PDB entry 8V9L | electron microscopy, 3.00 A resolution | chains A and O of the 59 polymer chains in the assembly

# Chain A
Molecule: 23S Ribosomal RNA
Source organism: Mycolicibacterium smegmatis MC2 155
Sequence (3164 nucleotides; row label = number of the first residue in the row; numbers below 1 keep their minus sign (U-2 is residue -2)):
    -2 UUGUAAGUGU UUAAGGGCGC AUGGUGGAUG CCUUGGCACU GGGAGCCGAU GAAGGACGUA
    58 GGAGGCUGCG AUAAGCCUCG GGGAGCUGUC AACCGAGCGU UGAUCCGAGG AUGUCCGAAU
   118 GGGGAAACCC GGCACGAGUG AUGUCGUGUC ACCAGGCGCU GAAUAUAUAG GCGUCUGGGG
   178 GGAACGCGGG GAAGUGAAAC AUCUCAGUAC CCGUAGGAAG AGAAAACAAA AUGUGAUUCC
   238 GUGAGUAGUG GCGAGCGAAA GCGGAGGAUG GCUAAACCGU AUGCAUGUGA UACCGGGUAG
   298 GGGUUGUGUG UGCGGGGUUG UGGGACCUAU CUUUCCGGCU CUACCUGGCU GGAGGGCAGU
   358 GAGAAAAUGU UGUGGUUAGC GGAAAUGGCU UGGGAUGGCC UGCCGUAGAC GGUGAGAGCC
   418 CGGUACGUGA AAACCCGACG UCUGUCUUGA UGGUGUUCCC GAGUAGCAGC GGGCCCGUGG
   478 AAUCUGCUGU GAAUCUGCCG GGACCACCCG GUAAGCCUGA AUACUUCCCA GUGACCGAUA
   538 GCGGAUUAGU ACCGUGAGGG AAUGGUGAAA AGUACCCCGG GAGGGGAGUG AAAGAGUACC
   598 UGAAACCGUG CGCUUACAAU CCGUCAGAGC CCUCGACGUG UCGUGGGGUG AUGGCGUGCC
   658 UUUUGAAGAA UGAGCCUGCG AGUCAGGGAC AUGUCGCGAG GUUAACCCGG GUGGGGUAGC
   718 CGCAGCGAAA GCGAGUCUGA AUAGGGCGUA UCCACACAAG AGUGUGUGGU GUAGUGGUGU
   778 GUUCUGGACC CGAAGCGGAG UGAUCUACCC AUGGCCAGGG UGAAGCGCGG GUAAGACCGC
   838 GUGGAGGCCC GAACCCACUU AGGUUGAAGA CUGAGGGGAU GAGCUGUGGG UAGGGGUGAA
   898 AGGCCAAUCA AACUCCGUGA UAGCUGGUUC UCCCCGAAAU GCAUUUAGGU GCAGCGUCGC
   958 AUGUUUCUUG CCGGAGGUAG AGCUACUGGA UGGCCGAUGG GCCCCACAGG GUUACUGACG
  1018 UCAGCCAAAC UCCGAAUGCC GGUAAGUCCA AGAGUGCGGC AGUGGGACGG CGGGGGAUAA
  1078 GCUCCGUGCG UCGAGAGGGA AACAGCCCAG AUCGCCGGCU AAGGCCCCUA AGCGUGUGCU
  1138 AAGUGGAAAA GGAUGUGCAG UCGCGAAGAC AACCAGGAGG UUGGCUUAGA AGCAGCCACC
  1198 CUUGAAAGAG UGCGUAAUAG CUCACUGGUC AAGUGAUUGU GCGCCGAUAA UGUAGCGGGG
  1258 CUCAAGCACA CCGCCGAAGC CGCGGCAGCC AACGUGUUGG CUGGGUAGGG GAGCGUCCUG
  1318 CAUCCGGUGA AGCCGCCGAG UGAUCGAGUG GUGGAGGGUG UGGGAGUGAG AAUGCAGGCA
  1378 UGAGUAGCGA UUAGGCAAGU GAGAACCUUG CCCGCCGAAA GACCAAGGGU UCCUGGGCCA
  1438 GGCCAGUCCG CCCAGGGUGA GUCGGGACCU AAGGCGAGGC CGACAGGCGU AGUCGAUGGA
  1498 CAACGGGUUG AUAUUCCCGU ACCCGUGUAU GUGCGUCCAU GAUGAAUCAG CGGUACUAAC
  1558 CAUCCAAAAC CACCGUGACC GCACCUUUCG GGGUGUGGCG UUGGUGGGGC UGCAUGGGAC
  1618 CUUCGUUGGU AGUAGUCAAG CGAUGGGGUG ACGCAGGAAG GUAGCCGUAC CGGUCAGUGG
  1678 UAAUACCGGG GUAAGCCUGU AGGGAGUCAG AUAGGUAAAU CCGUCUGGCA UAUAUCCUGA
  1738 GAGGUGAUGC AUAGCCGAGU GAGGCGAAUU CGGUGAUCCU AUGCUGCCGA GAAAAGCCUC
  1798 UAGCGAGGAC AUACACGGCC CGUACCCCAA ACCAACACAG GUGGUCAGGU AGAGAAUACU
  1858 AAGGCGUACG AGUGAACUAU GGUUAAGGAA CUCGGCAAAA UGCCCCCGUA ACUUCGGGAG
  1918 AAGGGGGACC CACAUGGCGU GUAAGCCUUU ACGGCCCAAG CGUGAGUGGG UGGCACAAAC
  1978 CAGUGAGAAG CGACUGUUUA CUAAAAACAC AGGUCCGUGC GAAGUCGCAA GACGAUGUAU
  2038 ACGGACUGAC GCCUGCCCGG UGCUGGAAGG UUAAGAGGAC CCGUUAACUC CCUUUGGGGG
  2098 UGAAGCGGAG AAUUUAAGCC CCAGUAAACG GCGGUGGUAA CUAUAACCAU CCUAAGGUAG
  2158 CGAAAUUCCU UGUCGGGUAA GUUCCGACCU GCACGAAUGG CGUAACGACU UCUCAACUGU
  2218 CUCAACCAUA GACUCGGCGA AAUUGCACUA CGAGUAAAGA UGCUCGUUAC GCGCGGCAGG
  2278 ACGAAAAGAC CCCGGGACCU UCACUACAAC UUGGUAUUGG UGCUCGAUAC GGUUUGUGUA
  2338 GGAUAGGUGG GAGACUGUGA AGCUCACACG CCAGUGUGGG UGGAGUCGUU GUUGAAAUAC
  2398 CACUCUGAUC GUAUUGGGCC UCUAACCUCG GACCGUAUAU CCGGUUCAGG GACAGUGCCU
  2458 GGUGGGUAGU UUAACUGGGG CGGUUGCCUC CUAAAAUGUA ACGGAGGCGC CCAAAGGUUC
  2518 CCUCAACCUG GACGGCAAUC AGGUGUUGAG UGUAAGUGCA CAAGGGAGCU UGACUGCGAG
  2578 ACGGACAUGU CGAGCAGGGA CGAAAGUCGG GACUAGUGAU CCGGCACCUC UGAGUGGAAG
  2638 GGGUGUCGCU CAACGGAUAA AAGGUACCCC GGGGAUAACA GGCUGAUCUU CCCCAAGAGU
  2698 CCAUAUCGAC GGGAUGGUUU GGCACCUCGA UGUCGGCUCG UCGCAUCCUG GGGCUGGAGC
  2758 AGGUCCCAAG GGUUGGGCUG UUCGCCCAUU AAAGCGGCAC GCGAGCUGGG UUUAGAACGU
  2818 CGUGAGACAG UUCGGUCUCU AUCCGCCGCG CGCGUCAGAA GCUUGAGGAA ACCUGUCCCU
  2878 AGUACGAGAG GACCGGGACG GACGAACCUC UGGUAUACCA GUUGUCCCAC CAGGGGCACG
  2938 GCUGGAUAGC CACGUUCGGA CAGGAUAACC GCUGAAAGCA UCUAAGCGGG AAACCUCUUC
  2998 CAAGACCAGG CUUCUCACCC UCUAGGAGGG AUAAGGCCCC CCGCAGACCA CGGGAUUGAU
  3058 AGACCAGACC UGGAAGCCUA GUAAUAGGUG CAGGGAACUG GCACUAACCG GCCGAAAACU
  3118 UACAACACCC CAUAAUCGUU GUAAGAAGAA AACAUUGACG CACC
Unresolved in the structure: -2 to 1, 1563-1608, 3121-3161

# Chain O
Protein: Large ribosomal subunit protein uL16
Source organism: Mycolicibacterium smegmatis MC2 155
UniProtKB: A0QSD8 (RL16_MYCS2); residue numbers follow UniProt; this construct covers 1-137
Chain sequence (137 residues; row label = number of the first residue in the row):
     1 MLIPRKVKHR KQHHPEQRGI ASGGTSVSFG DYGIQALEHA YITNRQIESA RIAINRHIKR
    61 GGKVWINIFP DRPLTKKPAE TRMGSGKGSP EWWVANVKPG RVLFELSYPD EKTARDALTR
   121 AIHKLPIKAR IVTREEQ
Unresolved in the structure: 137

# Chain A / chain O interface
Pairs across the interface (87):
  A976(A) with Arg18(O), hydrogen bond to the sugar
  G977(A) with Arg18(O), salt bridge to the phosphate
  A978(A) with Ser22(O), hydrogen bond to the phosphate
  U984(A) with Lys8(O), hydrogen bond to the base
  G985(A) with Lys6(O), phosphate contact; Lys8(O), sugar contact
  G986(A) with Pro4(O), phosphate contact; Lys6(O), salt bridge to the phosphate; Asp71(O), hydrogen bond to the sugar
  A987(A) with Pro4(O), phosphate contact; Arg5(O), salt bridge to the phosphate; Phe69(O), phosphate contact
  U988(A) with Phe29(O), base contact; Ile66(O), sugar contact
  G989(A) with Lys63(O), phosphate contact; Trp65(O), hydrogen bond to the sugar
  G990(A) with Lys63(O), salt bridge to the phosphate
  G1021(A) with Ser28(O), sugar contact
  C1022(A) with Gly23(O), phosphate contact; Gly24(O), hydrogen bond to the phosphate; Arg101(O), hydrogen bond to the sugar
  A1024(A) with Arg72(O), sugar contact
  A1025(A) with Lys11(O), hydrogen bond to the base; Gln12(O), base contact; His13(O), stacking on the base
  A1026(A) with His9(O), stacking on the base; Lys11(O), hydrogen bond to the base
  C1027(A) with Lys8(O), salt bridge to the phosphate; His9(O), salt bridge to the phosphate
  G1070(A) with Glu16(O), phosphate contact
  G1071(A) with His13(O), hydrogen bond to the phosphate
  G1072(A) with His13(O), phosphate contact; Lys87(O), salt bridge to the phosphate
  G1073(A) with Lys87(O), salt bridge to the phosphate; Gly88(O), hydrogen bond to the phosphate
  A1074(A) with Thr75(O), phosphate contact; Lys76(O), phosphate contact; Lys77(O), hydrogen bond to the phosphate
  U1075(A) with His14(O), phosphate contact; Pro15(O), base contact; Gln17(O), hydrogen bond to the base; Tyr41(O), base contact; Trp92(O), phosphate contact
  A1076(A) with Met83(O), base contact
  A1077(A) with Met83(O), base contact
  A1147(A) with Lys128(O), salt bridge to the phosphate
  G1148(A) with His123(O), sugar contact; Lys128(O), phosphate contact
  C1193(A) with Arg60(O), salt bridge to the phosphate
  C1194(A) with Arg60(O), salt bridge to the phosphate
  G2474(A) with Met83(O), base contact; Gly84(O), base contact
  G2475(A) with Arg82(O), base contact
  U2489(A) with His13(O), sugar contact
  C2499(A) with Gly84(O), sugar contact; Ser85(O), hydrogen bond to the sugar; Gly86(O), phosphate contact
  G2500(A) with Ser85(O), phosphate contact; Gly86(O), hydrogen bond to the phosphate; Lys87(O), phosphate contact
  G2501(A) with Lys11(O), sugar contact; Gly86(O), phosphate contact; Lys87(O), hydrogen bond to the phosphate
  A2502(A) with Arg10(O), salt bridge to the phosphate
  C2691(A) with His123(O), sugar contact; Lys124(O), hydrogen bond to the base
  A2692(A) with Arg120(O), sugar contact
  A2693(A) with Arg56(O), sugar contact
  C2707(A) with Ser49(O), hydrogen bond to the base; Lys124(O), hydrogen bond to the base
  G2708(A) with Arg45(O), salt bridge to the phosphate; Gln46(O), phosphate contact; Ser49(O), hydrogen bond to the sugar; His123(O), hydrogen bond to the base; Lys124(O), hydrogen bond to the sugar
  G2709(A) with Gln46(O), hydrogen bond to the phosphate; Lys124(O), sugar contact; Leu125(O), sugar contact; Pro126(O), phosphate contact
  G2710(A) with Pro126(O), phosphate contact
  U2717(A) with Glu80(O), hydrogen bond to the sugar
  G2718(A) with Glu80(O), sugar contact
  G2719(A) with Thr81(O), sugar contact; Arg82(O), salt bridge to the phosphate; Met83(O), sugar contact
  C2720(A) with Arg82(O), salt bridge to the phosphate; Met83(O), phosphate contact
Interface residues without a listed pair, chain A (54 interface residues in all): G979, A1020, C1023, G1149, G2476, G2479, C2690, A2706
Interface residues without a listed pair, chain O (53 interface residues in all): Lys59, Leu74

# In short
The interface between chain A and chain O involves 54 residues on one side and 53 on the other; the contacts
include 24 hydrogen bonds, 15 salt bridges and 2 aromatic stacking contacts. Polar contacts include
U984(A)-Lys8(O), A1025(A)-Lys11(O) and A1026(A)-Lys11(O).
Here chain A is 23S Ribosomal RNA and chain O is Large ribosomal subunit protein uL16, both from
Mycolicibacterium smegmatis MC2 155. Entry 8V9L (Cryo-EM structure of the Mycobacterium smegmatis 70S ribosome
in complex with hibernation factor Msmeg1130 (Balon) and ...) was determined by electron microscopy (same
publication as 8V9J and 8V9K).
